PDB entry 5VWK | X-ray diffraction, 2.35 A resolution | chains A and H

== Chain A ==
Molecule: Protein scribble homolog
From: Homo sapiens
UniProtKB: Q14160 (SCRIB_HUMAN); residues 700-816 here = UniProt positions 700-816
Chain sequence (122 residues; row label = number of the first residue in the row):
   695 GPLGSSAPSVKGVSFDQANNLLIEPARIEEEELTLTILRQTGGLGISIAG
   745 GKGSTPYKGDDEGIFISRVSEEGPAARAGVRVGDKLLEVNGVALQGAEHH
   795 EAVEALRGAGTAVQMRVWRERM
Disordered / not traced: 695-713, 816
Differences from the reference sequence: expression tag (695-699)
Swiss-Prot annotation at these positions:
  - modified residue (Phosphoserine): Ser-708, Ser-764
  - mutagenesis: Leu-738 to Gly-739 (Alters interaction with LPP), Leu-738 (L738R: Loss of anti-proliferative activity)

== Chain H ==
Molecule: Beta-PIX
From: Homo sapiens
Chain sequence (8 residues; each row starts with the number of its first residue):
   156 PAWDETNL

== How chain A and chain H interact ==
Residue-residue contacts - 28 pairs, chain A then chain H:
  Gly-737(A) with Leu-163(H)
  Leu-738(A) with Leu-163(H), hydrogen bond (backbone-backbone)
  Gly-739(A) with Leu-163(H), hydrogen bond (backbone-backbone)
  Ile-740(A) with Asn-162(H); Leu-163(H), hydrogen bond (backbone-backbone)
  Ser-741(A) with Glu-160(H); Thr-161(H); Asn-162(H), hydrogen bond
  Ile-742(A) with Asp-159(H); Glu-160(H); Thr-161(H), hydrogen bond (backbone-backbone); Leu-163(H), hydrophobic
  Ala-743(A) with Trp-158(H), hydrophobic; Asp-159(H)
  Gly-744(A) with Asp-159(H)
  Ser-748(A) with Asp-159(H)
  Thr-749(A) with Pro-156(H), hydrogen bond (side chain-backbone); Ala-157(H); Trp-158(H)
  Pro-750(A) with Trp-158(H)
  Tyr-751(A) with Trp-158(H)
  Ser-761(A) with Glu-160(H), hydrogen bond
  His-793(A) with Asp-159(H); Thr-161(H), hydrogen bond
  Val-797(A) with Thr-161(H)
  Leu-800(A) with Leu-163(H), hydrophobic
  Arg-801(A) with Thr-161(H); Leu-163(H)
Other interface residues (no listed pair), chain A (19 interface residues in all): Arg-733, Arg-762
Interface features reported in the paper:
  - interface residues, chain A: Leu-738(A), Ser-741(A), Ile-742(A), Leu-800(A)
  - hot spots on chain A (mutagenesis) - Y751S (Kd 28.2 mum): decreased binding to Beta-PIX (chain H)

== Overview ==
The interface between chain A and chain H involves 19 residues on one side and 8 on the other; the contacts
include 8 hydrogen bonds. Among the polar pairs are Gly-739(A)/Leu-163(H), Ser-741(A)/Asn-162(H) and
Thr-749(A)/Pro-156(H). The paper reports that Y751S of chain A reduces binding to Beta-PIX (chain H);
interface residues Leu-738(A), Ser-741(A) and Ile-742(A) among others.
Chain A is Protein scribble homolog and chain H is Beta-PIX, both from Homo sapiens; the structure, Crystal
structure of human Scribble PDZ1:Beta-PIX complex, was determined by X-ray diffraction, deposited together
with 5VWC and 5VWI.
